PDB entry 5XF5 | X-ray diffraction, 2.82 A resolution | chains H and J of the 10 polymer chains in the assembly

Chain H:
Name: Histone H2B type 1-J
From: Homo sapiens
Reference sequence: P06899 (H2B1J_HUMAN); residues -3 to 122 here correspond to UniProt positions 1-126 (UniProt number = residue number + 4)
Sequence (126 residues; each row starts with the number of its first residue; numbers below 1 keep their minus sign (Met-3 is residue -3)):
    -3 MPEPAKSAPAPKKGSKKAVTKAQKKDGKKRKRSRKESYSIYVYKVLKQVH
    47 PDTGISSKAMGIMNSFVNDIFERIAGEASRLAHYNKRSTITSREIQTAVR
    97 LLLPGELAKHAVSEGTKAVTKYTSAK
Unresolved in the structure: -3 to 27
Residues lining bound ligands: (1S,2R)-1,2-diphenylethane-1,2-diamine / RUD: Val45, Glu102, Leu103
Swiss-Prot annotation at these positions:
  - modified residue: Pro-2 (N-acetylproline), Glu-1 (ADP-ribosyl glutamic acid), Lys2 (N6-(2-hydroxyisobutyryl)lysine), Ser3 (ADP-ribosylserine), Lys8 (N6-(beta-hydroxybutyryl)lysine), Lys9 (N6-(2-hydroxyisobutyryl)lysine), Ser11 (Phosphoserine), Lys12 (N6-acetyllysine), Lys13 (N6-(beta-hydroxybutyryl)lysine), Lys17 (N6-(2-hydroxyisobutyryl)lysine), Lys20 (N6-(2-hydroxyisobutyryl)lysine), Lys21 (N6-(2-hydroxyisobutyryl)lysine), Lys31 (N6-(2-hydroxyisobutyryl)lysine), Glu32 (PolyADP-ribosyl glutamic acid), Ser33 (Phosphoserine), Lys40 (N6-(2-hydroxyisobutyryl)lysine), Lys43 (N6-(2-hydroxyisobutyryl)lysine), Lys54 (N6,N6-dimethyllysine), Arg76 (Dimethylated arginine), Lys82 (N6,N6,N6-trimethyllysine) and 6 more in UniProt
  - glycosylation: Ser109 (O-linked (GlcNAc) serine)
  - cross-link (Glycyl lysine isopeptide (Lys-Gly)): Lys2 (interchain with G-Cter in SUMO2), Lys17 (interchain with G-Cter in SUMO2), Lys31 (interchain with G-Cter in ubiquitin), Lys117 (interchain with G-Cter in ubiquitin)

Chain J:
Molecule: 145-nt DNA strand
Sequence (145 nucleotides; each row starts with the number of its first residue; numbers below 1 keep their minus sign (DA-72 is residue -72)):
   -72 ATCAATATCCACCTGCAGATACTACCAAAAGTGTATTTGGAAACTGCTCC
   -22 ATCAAAAGGCATGTTCAGCTGATTCAGCTGAACATGCCTTTTGATGGAGC
    28 AGTTTCCAAATACACTTTTGGTAGTATCTGCAGGTGGATATTGAT

How chain H and chain J interact:
Contacting residue pairs - 13 pairs, chain H then chain J:
  Ser29(H) - DG29(J)  hydrogen bond to the phosphate
  Arg30(H) - DA-46(J)  sugar contact
  Arg30(H) - DA-45(J)  sugar contact
  Glu32(H) - DA-44(J)  phosphate contact
  Tyr39(H) - DT-53(J)  hydrogen bond to the phosphate
  Gly50(H) - DT-53(J)  phosphate contact
  Ile51(H) - DT-53(J)  hydrogen bond to the phosphate
  Ser52(H) - DA-54(J)  phosphate contact
  Ser53(H) - DA-54(J)  hydrogen bond to the phosphate
  Arg83(H) - DG-34(J)  phosphate contact
  Ser84(H) - DT-35(J)  hydrogen bond to the phosphate
  Ser84(H) - DG-34(J)  hydrogen bond to the phosphate
  Thr85(H) - DG-34(J)  hydrogen bond to the phosphate
Other interface residues (no listed pair), chain H (13 interface residues in all): Arg28, Lys82
Other interface residues (no listed pair), chain J (9 interface residues in all): DT30

In short:
The interface between chain H and chain J involves 13 residues on one side and 9 on the other, with 7 hydrogen
bonds. Among the polar pairs are Ser29(H)-DG29(J), Tyr39(H)-DT-53(J) and Ile51(H)-DT-53(J). Chain H binds
(1S,2R)-1,2-diphenylethane-1,2-diamine / RUD.
Chain H is Histone H2B type 1-J (Homo sapiens) and chain J is a 145-nt DNA strand; the structure, Nucleosome
core particle with an adduct of a binuclear RAPTA (Ru-arene-phosphaadamantane) compound having a
1,2-diphenylethylenediamine linker ..., was determined by X-ray diffraction together with 5XF3, 5XF4 and 5XF6
from the same study.
